6KWR - chains A and B of the 3 polymer chains in the assembly; structure by X-ray diffraction, 2.50 A resolution.

Chain A:
Protein: RNA-dependent RNA polymerase
From: Enterovirus A71
Notes: EC 2.7.7.48
UniProt: A0A023RBB6 (A0A023RBB6_9ENTO); residues 1-462 here correspond to UniProt positions 1732-2193 (UniProt number = residue number + 1731)
Amino-acid sequence (468 residues; each row starts with the number of its first residue):
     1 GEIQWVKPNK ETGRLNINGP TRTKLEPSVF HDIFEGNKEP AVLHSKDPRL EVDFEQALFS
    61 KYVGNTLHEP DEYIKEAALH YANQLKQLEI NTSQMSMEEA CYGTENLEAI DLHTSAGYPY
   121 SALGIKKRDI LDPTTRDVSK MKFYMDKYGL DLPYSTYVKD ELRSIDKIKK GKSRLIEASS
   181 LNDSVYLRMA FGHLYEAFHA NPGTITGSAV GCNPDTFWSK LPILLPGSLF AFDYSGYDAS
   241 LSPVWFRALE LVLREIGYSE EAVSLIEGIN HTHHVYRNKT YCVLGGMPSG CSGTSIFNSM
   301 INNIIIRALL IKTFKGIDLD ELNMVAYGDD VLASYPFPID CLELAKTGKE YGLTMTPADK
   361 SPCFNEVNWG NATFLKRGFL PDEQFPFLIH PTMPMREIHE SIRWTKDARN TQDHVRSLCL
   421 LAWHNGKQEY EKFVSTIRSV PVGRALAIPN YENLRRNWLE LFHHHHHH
Not modelled in the structure: 358-366, 463-468
Sequence notes: expression tag (463-468)
Bound ions: Mg2+: Asp233, Asp330; Zn2+: His271, His273, Cys282
Ligand contacts: 2',3'-dideoxycytidine 5'-triphosphate (DCT): Lys159, Glu161, Arg163, Arg174, Tyr234, Ser235, Gly236, Asp238, Asp329
From the paper describing this entry:
  - binding site for the 31-nt RNA strand (chain B): His44, Arg277
  - mutagenesis - H44A, H44T: unchanged growth
  - mutagenesis - H44T/R277A, R277A: decreased growth
  - mutagenesis - H44A/R277A: abolished growth
  - mutagenesis - H44A: unchanged binding to the 31-nt RNA strand (chain B)
  - mutagenesis - H44A/R277A (Kd 0.60 uM), R277A: decreased binding to the 31-nt RNA strand (chain B)
  - mutagenesis - H44A, H44A/R277A, R277A: decreased stability
  - mutagenesis - S45F, S45L: decreased stability in response to EC stability
  - mutagenesis - H44A, R277A: unchanged catalytic activity on elongation rate

Chain B:
Molecule: 31-nt RNA strand
Sequence (31 nucleotides; row label = number of the first residue in the row):
   582 GGGAGAUGAA AGUCUCCAGG UCUCUCGGAA A
Not modelled in the structure: 590-591, 612

How chain A and chain B interact:
Pairs across the interface (59):
  Asn18(A) - G582(B)  base contact
  Asn18(A) - G583(B)  hydrogen bond to the base
  Asn18(A) - C598(B)  base contact
  Gly19(A) - G583(B)  base contact
  Gly19(A) - C598(B)  sugar contact
  Pro20(A) - C598(B)  sugar contact
  Pro20(A) - A599(B)  base contact
  Thr21(A) - G582(B)  base contact
  Lys24(A) - C598(B)  phosphate contact
  Lys24(A) - A599(B)  base contact
  Leu43(A) - G582(B)  base contact
  His44(A) - G582(B)  base contact
  Ser45(A) - G582(B)  hydrogen bond to the base
  Lys46(A) - G582(B)  phosphate contact
  Phe54(A) - G582(B)  base contact
  Leu107(A) - C603(B)  phosphate contact
  Glu108(A) - C603(B)  hydrogen bond to the phosphate
  Thr114(A) - G600(B)  phosphate contact
  Thr114(A) - G601(B)  hydrogen bond to the phosphate
  Ser115(A) - A599(B)  hydrogen bond to the phosphate
  Ser115(A) - G600(B)  hydrogen bond to the phosphate
  Ser121(A) - A599(B)  phosphate contact
  Lys127(A) - G601(B)  salt bridge to the phosphate
  Tyr157(A) - A599(B)  sugar contact
  Lys159(A) - G600(B)  hydrogen bond to the base
  Asp160(A) - A599(B)  base contact
  Ile176(A) - G600(B)  base contact
  Glu177(A) - G600(B)  sugar contact
  Ala178(A) - G600(B)  sugar contact
  Ser179(A) - G600(B)  hydrogen bond to the sugar
  Arg188(A) - U602(B)  salt bridge to the phosphate
  His199(A) - U602(B)  phosphate contact
  His199(A) - C603(B)  salt bridge to the phosphate
  Val210(A) - U602(B)  sugar contact
  Val210(A) - C603(B)  sugar contact
  Gly211(A) - C603(B)  hydrogen bond to the sugar
  Gly211(A) - U604(B)  sugar contact
  Cys212(A) - C603(B)  sugar contact
  Cys212(A) - U604(B)  sugar contact
  Asn213(A) - U604(B)  hydrogen bond to the sugar
  Asn213(A) - C605(B)  phosphate contact
  Pro214(A) - U604(B)  sugar contact
  Tyr276(A) - G582(B)  base contact
  Arg277(A) - G582(B)  hydrogen bond to the base
  Ser289(A) - G600(B)  hydrogen bond to the base
  Gly290(A) - G600(B)  hydrogen bond to the sugar
  Gly290(A) - G601(B)  sugar contact
  Cys291(A) - G601(B)  hydrogen bond to the sugar
  Ser292(A) - G601(B)  phosphate contact
  Ser292(A) - U602(B)  hydrogen bond to the phosphate
  Gly293(A) - G601(B)  hydrogen bond to the sugar
  Thr294(A) - G601(B)  sugar contact
  Ser295(A) - U602(B)  sugar contact
  Tyr327(A) - C603(B)  hydrogen bond to the sugar
  Asp413(A) - C607(B)  sugar contact
  Arg416(A) - U606(B)  hydrogen bond to the sugar
  Arg416(A) - C607(B)  hydrogen bond to the sugar
  Leu420(A) - C605(B)  sugar contact
  Leu420(A) - U606(B)  sugar contact
Also at the interface, not in a pair above, chain A (47 interface residues in all): Arg22, Asn106, Asp111, Ser184
Also at the interface, not in a pair above, chain B (14 interface residues in all): C595, C597

Summary:
The interface between chain A and chain B involves 47 residues on one side and 14 on the other; the contacts
include 19 hydrogen bonds and 3 salt bridges. Polar contacts include Asn18(A)-G583(B), Ser45(A)-G582(B) and
Lys159(A)-G600(B). From the paper: a binding site for the 31-nt RNA strand (chain B) at His44(A) and
Arg277(A); H44A, H44A/R277A and R277A of chain A reduce stability; 7 substitutions were tested in all.
Here chain A is RNA-dependent RNA polymerase (Enterovirus A71) and chain B is a 31-nt RNA strand. Entry 6KWR
(Crystal structure of enterovirus 71 polymerase elongation complex (ddCTP form)) was determined by X-ray
diffraction, deposited together with 6KWQ.
